Entry 7PG3 (electron microscopy, 7.30 A resolution (low resolution: residue-level contacts below are approximate; hydrogen-bond / salt-bridge calls are withheld)); this record covers chains A and E of the 8 polymer chains in the assembly.

[Chain A]
Molecule: Isoform Short of Insulin receptor
From: Homo sapiens
Notes: EC 2.7.10.1
UniProtKB: P06213 (INSR_HUMAN), isoform P06213-2; residues -26 to 1343 here correspond to UniProt positions 1-1370 (UniProt number = residue number + 27)
Chain sequence (1382 residues; numbered -26 to 1355; the number before each row is that of its first residue; numbers below 1 keep their minus sign (Met-26 is residue -26)):
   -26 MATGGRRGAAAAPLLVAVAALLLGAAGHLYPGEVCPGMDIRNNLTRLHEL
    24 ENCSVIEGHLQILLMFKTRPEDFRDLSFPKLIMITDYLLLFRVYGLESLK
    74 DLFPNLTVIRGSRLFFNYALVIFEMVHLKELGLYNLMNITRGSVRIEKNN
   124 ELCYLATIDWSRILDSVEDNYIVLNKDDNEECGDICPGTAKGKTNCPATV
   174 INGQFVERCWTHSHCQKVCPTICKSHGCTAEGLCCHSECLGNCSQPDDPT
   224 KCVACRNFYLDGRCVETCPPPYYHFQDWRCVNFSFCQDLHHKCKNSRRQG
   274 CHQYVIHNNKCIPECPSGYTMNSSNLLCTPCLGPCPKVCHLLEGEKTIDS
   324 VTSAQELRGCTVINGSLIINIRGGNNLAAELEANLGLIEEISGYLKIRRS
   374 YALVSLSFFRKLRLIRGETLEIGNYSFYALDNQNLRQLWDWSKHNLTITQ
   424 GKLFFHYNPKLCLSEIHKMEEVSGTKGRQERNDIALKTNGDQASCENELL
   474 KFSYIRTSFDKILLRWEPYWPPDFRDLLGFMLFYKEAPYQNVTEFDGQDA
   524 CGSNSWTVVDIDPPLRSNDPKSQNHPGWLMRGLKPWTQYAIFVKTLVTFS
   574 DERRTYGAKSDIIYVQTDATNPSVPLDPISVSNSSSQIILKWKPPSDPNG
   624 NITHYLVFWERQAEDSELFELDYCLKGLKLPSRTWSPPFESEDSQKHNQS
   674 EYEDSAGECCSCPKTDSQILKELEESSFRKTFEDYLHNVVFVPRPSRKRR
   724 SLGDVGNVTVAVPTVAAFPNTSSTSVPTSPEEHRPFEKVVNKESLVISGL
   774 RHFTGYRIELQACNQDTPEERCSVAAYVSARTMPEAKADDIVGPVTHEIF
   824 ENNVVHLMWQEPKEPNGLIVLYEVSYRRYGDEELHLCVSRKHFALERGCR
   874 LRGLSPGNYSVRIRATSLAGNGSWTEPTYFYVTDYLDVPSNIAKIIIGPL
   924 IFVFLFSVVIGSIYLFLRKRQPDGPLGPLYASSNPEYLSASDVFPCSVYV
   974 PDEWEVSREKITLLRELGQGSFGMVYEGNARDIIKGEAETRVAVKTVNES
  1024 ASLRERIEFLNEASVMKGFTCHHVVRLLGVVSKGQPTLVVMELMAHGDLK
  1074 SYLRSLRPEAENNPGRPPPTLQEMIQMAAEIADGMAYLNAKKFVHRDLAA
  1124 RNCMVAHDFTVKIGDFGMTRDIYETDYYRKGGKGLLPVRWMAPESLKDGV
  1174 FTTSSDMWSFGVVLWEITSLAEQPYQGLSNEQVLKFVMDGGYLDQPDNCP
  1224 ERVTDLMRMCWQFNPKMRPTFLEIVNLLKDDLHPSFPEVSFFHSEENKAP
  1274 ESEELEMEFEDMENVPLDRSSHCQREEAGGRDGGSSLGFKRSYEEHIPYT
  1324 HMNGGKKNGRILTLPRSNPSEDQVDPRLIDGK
Disordered / not traced: -26 to 0, 161-168, 449-450, 648-755, 790-792, 908-1355
Construct notes: expression tag (1344-1355)
Swiss-Prot annotation at these positions:
  - region: Glu706 to Phe714 (Insulin-binding), Tyr972 (Important for interaction with IRS1, SHC1 and STAT5B)
  - site: Phe39 (Insulin-binding)
  - modified residue: Ser373 (Phosphoserine), Tyr374 (Phosphotyrosine), Ser380 (Phosphoserine), Tyr972 (Phosphotyrosine)
  - glycosylation (N-linked (GlcNAc...) asparagine): Asn16, Asn25, Asn78, Asn111, Asn215, Asn255, Asn295, Asn337, Asn397, Asn418, Asn514, Asn606, Asn624, Asn671
Cystine bridges: Cys8-Cys26, Cys126-Cys155, Cys159-Cys182, Cys169-Cys188, Cys192-Cys201, Cys196-Cys207, Cys208-Cys216, Cys212-Cys225, Cys228-Cys237, Cys241-Cys253, Cys259-Cys284, Cys266-Cys274, Cys288-Cys301, Cys304-Cys308, Cys312-Cys333, Cys435-Cys468, Cys647-Cys860, Cys786-Cys795

[Chain E]
Molecule: Insulin
From: Homo sapiens
UniProtKB: P01308 (INS_HUMAN); residues 1-21 here correspond to UniProt positions 90-110 (UniProt number = residue number + 89)
Chain sequence (21 residues; row label = number of the first residue in the row):
     1 GIVEQCCTSICSLYQLENYCN
Cystine bridges: Cys6-Cys11

[Interface between chain A and chain E]
Residue-residue contacts (5; chain A residue first):
  Leu486(A) - Leu13(E)
  Asp535(A) - Tyr14(E)
  Trp551(A) - Leu13(E)
  Leu552(A) - Leu13(E)
  Arg554(A) - Leu16(E)
Other interface residues (no listed pair), chain A (6 interface residues in all): Gly550
Other interface residues (no listed pair), chain E (4 interface residues in all): Ser12

[Summary]
Chain A and chain E form an interface of 6 and 4 residues respectively.
Here chain A is Isoform Short of Insulin receptor and chain E is Insulin, both from Homo sapiens. Entry 7PG3
(Low resolution Cryo-EM structure of the full-length insulin receptor bound to 3 insulin, conf 2) was
determined by electron microscopy, deposited together with 7PG0, 7PG2 and 7PG4.
